6A96 - chains O and E of the 8 polymer chains in the assembly; structure by electron microscopy, 3.51 A resolution.

# Chain O
Protein: Nb25
From: Lama glama
Chain sequence (125 residues; each row starts with the number of its first residue):
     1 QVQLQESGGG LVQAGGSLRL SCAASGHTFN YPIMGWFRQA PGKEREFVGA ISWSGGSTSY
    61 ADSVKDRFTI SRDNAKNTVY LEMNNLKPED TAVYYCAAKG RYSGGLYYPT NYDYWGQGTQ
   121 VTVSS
Disulfides: Cys22-Cys96

# Chain E
Protein: Gamma-aminobutyric acid receptor subunit beta-3
From: Homo sapiens
Reference sequence: P28472 (GBRB3_HUMAN); residues -24 to 448 here correspond to UniProt positions 1-473 (UniProt number = residue number + 25)
Chain sequence (366 residues; numbered -24 to 448; 107 numbers in that range are skipped by the numbering (no residue carries them; nothing is unmodelled there); the number before each row is that of its first residue; numbers below 1 keep their minus sign (Met-24 is residue -24)):
   -24 MWGLAGGRLF GIFSAPVLVA VVCCAQSVND PGNMSFVKET VDKLLKGYDI RLRPDFGGPP
    36 VCVGMNIDIA SIDMVSEVNM DYTLTMYFQQ YWRDKRLAYS GIPLNLTLDN RVADQLWVPD
    96 TYFLNDKKSF VHGVTVKNRM IRLHPDGTVL YGLRITTTAA CMMDLRRYPL DEQNCTLEIE
   156 SYGYTTDDIE FYWRGGDKAV TGVERIELPQ FSIVEHRLVS RNVVFATGAY PRLSLSFRLK
   216 RNIGYFILQT YMPSILITIL SWVSFWINYD ASAARVALGI TTVLTMTTIN THLRETLPKI
   276 PYVKAIDMYL MGCFVFVFLA LLEYAFVNYI FFSQPARAA
   422 AIDRWSRIVF PFTFSLFNLV YWLYYVN
Unresolved in the structure: -24 to 7, 448
Sequence notes: linker (308-314)
Swiss-Prot annotation at these positions:
  - binding site (benzamidine): Asp95 to Tyr97, Glu155 to Tyr157, Phe200
  - binding site (4-aminobutanoate): Tyr97, Glu155, Tyr157, Thr202
  - binding site (histamine): Tyr97, Ser156, Tyr157, Thr202
  - glycosylation (N-linked (GlcNAc...) asparagine): Asn8, Asn80, Asn149
Disulfides: Cys136-Cys150
Covalent attachments: N-acetylglucosamine (NAG) linked to Asn80; glycan linked to Asn149
Reported in the primary citation:
  - post-translational modification sites: Asn80, Asn149
  - binding site for gamma-amino-butanoic acid: Glu155, Tyr157, Phe200, Thr202, Tyr205

# How chain O and chain E interact
Pairs across the interface (22):
  Phe29(O) - Met137(E)
  Phe29(O) - Met138(E)
  Phe29(O) - Asp139(E)
  Arg101(O) - Met137(E)
  Tyr102(O) - Leu99(E)  hydrophobic
  Tyr102(O) - Asn100(E)
  Tyr102(O) - Glu153(E)
  Tyr102(O) - Arg196(E)  hydrogen bond (backbone-side chain)
  Tyr102(O) - Arg207(E)  hydrogen bond (backbone-side chain)
  Ser103(O) - Arg196(E)  hydrogen bond
  Ser103(O) - Val198(E)
  Ser103(O) - Arg207(E)
  Gly104(O) - Val198(E)
  Gly104(O) - Phe200(E)
  Gly105(O) - Val199(E)  hydrogen bond (backbone-backbone)
  Gly105(O) - Phe200(E)
  Tyr108(O) - Val199(E)  hydrophobic
  Tyr108(O) - Phe200(E)
  Tyr108(O) - Ala201(E)
  Thr110(O) - Val199(E)
  Asn111(O) - Val198(E)
  Asn111(O) - Val199(E)  hydrogen bond (side chain-backbone)
Other interface residues (no listed pair), chain O (12 interface residues in all): Asn30, Trp53, Asp113
Other interface residues (no listed pair), chain E (15 interface residues in all): Arg141, Asn149, Asn197

# Overview
Chain O and chain E form an interface of 12 and 15 residues respectively; the contacts include 5 hydrogen
bonds. Among the polar pairs are Tyr102(O)-Arg196(E), Tyr102(O)-Arg207(E) and Ser103(O)-Arg196(E). Covalently
linked N-acetylglucosamine: at Asn80(E). The paper reports a binding site for gamma-amino-butanoic acid at
Glu155(E), Tyr157(E) and Phe200(E) among others; modification sites Asn80(E) and Asn149(E).
Here chain O is Nb25 (Lama glama) and chain E is Gamma-aminobutyric acid receptor subunit beta-3 (Homo
sapiens). Entry 6A96 (Cryo-EM structure of the human alpha5beta3 GABAA receptor in complex with GABA and Nb25)
was determined by electron microscopy.
